8EQU - chains A and B of the 8 polymer chains in the assembly; structure by electron microscopy, 2.80 A resolution.

# Chain A (and B)
Protein: ORF3a protein
Organism: Severe acute respiratory syndrome coronavirus 2
Notes: chain B of this document is another copy of the same molecule, construct and numbering; everything in this record applies to it too
UniProt: P0DTC3 (AP3A_SARS2); residue numbers follow UniProt; this construct covers 1-275
Chain sequence (331 residues; each row starts with the number of its first residue):
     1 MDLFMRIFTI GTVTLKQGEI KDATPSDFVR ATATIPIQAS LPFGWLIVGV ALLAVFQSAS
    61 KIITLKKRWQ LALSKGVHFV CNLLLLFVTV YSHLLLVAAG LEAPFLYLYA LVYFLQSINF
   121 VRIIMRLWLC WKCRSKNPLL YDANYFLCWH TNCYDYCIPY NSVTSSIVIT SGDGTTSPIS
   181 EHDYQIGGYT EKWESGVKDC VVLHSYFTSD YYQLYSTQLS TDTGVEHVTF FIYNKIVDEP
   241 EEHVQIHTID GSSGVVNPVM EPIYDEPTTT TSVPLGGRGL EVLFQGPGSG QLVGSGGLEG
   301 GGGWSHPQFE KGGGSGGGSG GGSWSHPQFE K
Not modelled in the structure: 1-39, 174-180, 238-331
Sequence notes: expression tag (276-331)
Swiss-Prot annotation at these positions:
  - site: C133 (Involved in polymerization)
  - glycosylation (O-linked (GalNAc...) threonine): T32, T34
  - natural variant: S26 (S26L: In strain: Delta/B.1.617.2 and Kappa/B.1.617.1), P42 (P42L: In strain: Iota/B.1.526), Q57 (Q57H: In strain: Beta/B.1.351, Epsilon/B.1.429 and 2 more), S171 (S171L: In strain: Beta/B.1.351), T223 (T223I: In strain: Omicron/BA.2, Omicron/BA.2.12.1 and 6 more), S253 (S253P: In strain: Gamma/P.1), N257 (deletion: In strain: Mu/B.1.621)
  - mutagenesis: M1 to L41 (Partial loss of Ca(2+) and NMDG(+) permeability. Increased localization at host plasma membrane), Q57 to S58 (Partial loss of Ca(2+) and NMDG(+) permeability), Q57 (Q57H: No effect on ion permeability), Q116 (Q116L: Partial loss of Ca(2+) and NMDG(+) permeability)
What the authors report for this chain:
  - conformationally variable residues (side-chain flip): R122

# Chain A / chain B interface
Residue-residue contacts - 91 pairs, chain A then chain B:
  I47(A) with L96(B), hydrophobic
  V50(A) with V50(B), hydrophobic; V88(B), hydrophobic
  A51(A) with L108(B), hydrophobic
  L53(A) with L53(B), hydrophobic
  A54(A) with L85(B), hydrophobic; T89(B); V112(B), hydrophobic
  V55(A) with L108(B), hydrophobic; V112(B), hydrophobic
  Q57(A) with Q57(B), hydrogen bond; L85(B)
  S58(A) with L115(B); Q116(B)
  A59(A) with L115(B)
  K61(A) with N82(B); N119(B)
  I62(A) with L115(B), hydrophobic; R122(B), hydrogen bond (backbone-side chain)
  L65(A) with N144(B), hydrogen bond (backbone-side chain)
  K66(A) with N144(B); Y145(B), hydrogen bond
  N82(A) with K61(B)
  L85(A) with A54(B), hydrophobic; Q57(B)
  V88(A) with V50(B), hydrophobic
  T89(A) with A54(B)
  L96(A) with I47(B), hydrophobic
  L108(A) with A51(B), hydrophobic; V55(B), hydrophobic
  V112(A) with A54(B), hydrophobic; V55(B), hydrophobic
  L115(A) with S58(B); A59(B); I62(B), hydrophobic
  Q116(A) with S58(B)
  N119(A) with K61(B)
  R122(A) with I62(B), hydrogen bond (side chain-backbone); T64(B)
  N144(A) with L65(B), hydrogen bond (side chain-backbone); K66(B)
  Y145(A) with K66(B), hydrogen bond
  Y160(A) with Q185(B); G187(B); G188(B), hydrogen bond (side chain-backbone)
  N161(A) with G187(B), hydrogen bond (backbone-backbone); G188(B), hydrogen bond (side chain-backbone); Y189(B)
  S162(A) with G188(B), hydrogen bond (side chain-backbone)
  T164(A) with Q185(B)
  S165(A) with D173(B), hydrogen bond; V228(B)
  S166(A) with T170(B); Q185(B); V228(B); F230(B)
  V168(A) with V168(B), hydrophobic; F230(B), hydrophobic
  T170(A) with S166(B)
  D173(A) with S165(B), hydrogen bond
  Q185(A) with Y160(B); T164(B); S166(B)
  G187(A) with Y160(B); N161(B), hydrogen bond (backbone-backbone); G187(B)
  G188(A) with Y160(B); N161(B), hydrogen bond (backbone-side chain); S162(B), hydrogen bond (backbone-side chain)
  Y189(A) with N161(B)
  Y215(A) with T223(B); V225(B), hydrophobic
  S216(A) with T223(B)
  Q218(A) with Q218(B); T223(B)
  T223(A) with Y215(B); S216(B); Q218(B); I232(B)
  V225(A) with Y215(B), hydrophobic; I232(B), hydrophobic; N234(B)
  V228(A) with S165(B); S166(B)
  F230(A) with S166(B); V168(B), hydrophobic; I232(B), hydrophobic
  I232(A) with T223(B); V225(B), hydrophobic; F230(B), hydrophobic
  N234(A) with V225(B)
Also at the interface, not in a pair above, chain A (61 interface residues in all): L46, V48, T64, H78, C81, F105, Y109, L111, I118, I186, T190, D222, G224
Also at the interface, not in a pair above, chain B (61 interface residues in all): L46, V48, H78, C81, F105, Y109, L111, I118, I186, T190, D222, G224

# Overview
The chain A/chain B interface involves 61 residues from each chain; the contacts include 16 hydrogen bonds.
Polar pairs include Q57(A)-Q57(B), I62(A)-R122(B) and L65(A)-N144(B). UniProt lists 3 mutagenesis sites on
chain A. From the paper: conformational variability at R122(A).
Both chains are ORF3a protein (Severe acute respiratory syndrome coronavirus 2). Entry 8EQU (Structure of
SARS-CoV-2 Orf3a in late endosome/lysosome-like environment, Saposin A nanodisc) was determined by electron
microscopy (same publication as 8EQJ, 8EQS and 8EQT).
